Entry 8PFG (electron microscopy, 3.10 A resolution); this record covers chains J and A of the 9 polymer chains in the assembly.

== Chain J ==
Protein: DNA-directed RNA polymerase subunit beta'
From: Escherichia coli
Notes: EC 2.7.7.6
Reference sequence: P0A8T7 (RPOC_ECOLI); residues 2-1407 here = UniProt positions 2-1407
Sequence (1416 residues; each row starts with the number of its first residue):
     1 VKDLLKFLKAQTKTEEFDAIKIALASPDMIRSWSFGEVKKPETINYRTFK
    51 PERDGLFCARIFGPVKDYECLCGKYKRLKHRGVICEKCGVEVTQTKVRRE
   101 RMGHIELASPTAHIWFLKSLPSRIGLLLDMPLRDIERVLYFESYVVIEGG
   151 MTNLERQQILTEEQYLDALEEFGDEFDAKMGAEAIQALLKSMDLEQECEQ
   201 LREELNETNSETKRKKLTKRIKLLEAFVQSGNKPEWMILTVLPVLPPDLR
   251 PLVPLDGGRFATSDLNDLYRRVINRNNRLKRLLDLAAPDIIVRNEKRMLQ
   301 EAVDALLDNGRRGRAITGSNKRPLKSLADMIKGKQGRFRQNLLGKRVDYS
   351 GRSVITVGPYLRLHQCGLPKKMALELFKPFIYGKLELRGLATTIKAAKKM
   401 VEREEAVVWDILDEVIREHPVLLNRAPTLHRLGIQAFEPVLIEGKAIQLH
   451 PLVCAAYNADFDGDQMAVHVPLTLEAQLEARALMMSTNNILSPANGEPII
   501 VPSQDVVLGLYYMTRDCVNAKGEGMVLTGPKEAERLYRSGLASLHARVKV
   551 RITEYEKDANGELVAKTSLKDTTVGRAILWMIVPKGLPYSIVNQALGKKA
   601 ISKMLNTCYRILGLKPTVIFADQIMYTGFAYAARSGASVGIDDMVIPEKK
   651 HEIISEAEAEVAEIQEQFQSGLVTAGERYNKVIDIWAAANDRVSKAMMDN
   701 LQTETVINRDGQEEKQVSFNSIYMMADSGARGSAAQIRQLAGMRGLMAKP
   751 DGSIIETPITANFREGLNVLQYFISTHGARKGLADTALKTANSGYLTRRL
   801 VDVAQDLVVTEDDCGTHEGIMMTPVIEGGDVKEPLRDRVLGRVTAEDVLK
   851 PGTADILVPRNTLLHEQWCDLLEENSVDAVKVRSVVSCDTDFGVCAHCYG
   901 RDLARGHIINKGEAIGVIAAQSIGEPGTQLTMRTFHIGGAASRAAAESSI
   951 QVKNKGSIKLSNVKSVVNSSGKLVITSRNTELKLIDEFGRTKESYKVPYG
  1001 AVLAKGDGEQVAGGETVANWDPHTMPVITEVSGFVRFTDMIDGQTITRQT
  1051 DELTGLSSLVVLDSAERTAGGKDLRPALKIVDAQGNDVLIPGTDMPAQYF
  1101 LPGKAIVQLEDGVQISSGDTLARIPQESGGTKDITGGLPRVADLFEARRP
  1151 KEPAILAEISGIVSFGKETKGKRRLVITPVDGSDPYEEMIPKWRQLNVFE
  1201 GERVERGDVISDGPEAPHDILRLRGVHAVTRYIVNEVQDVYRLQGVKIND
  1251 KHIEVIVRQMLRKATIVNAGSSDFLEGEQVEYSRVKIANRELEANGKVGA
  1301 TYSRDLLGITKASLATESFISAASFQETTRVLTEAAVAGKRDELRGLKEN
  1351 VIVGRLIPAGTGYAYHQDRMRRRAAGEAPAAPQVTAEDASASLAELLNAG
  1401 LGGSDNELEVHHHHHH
Not modelled in the structure: 1-15, 68-92, 936-946, 1127-1133, 1376-1416
Sequence notes: expression tag (1, 1408-1416)
Bound ions: Mg2+: Asp460, Asp462, Asp464 (shared with 2 residues of chain R); Zn2+: Cys814, Cys888, Cys895, Cys898
UniProt features mapped onto this chain:
  - binding site (Zn(2+)): Cys70, Cys72, Cys85, Cys88, Cys814, Cys888, Cys895, Cys898
  - binding site (Mg(2+)): Asp460, Asp462, Asp464
  - modified residue: Lys983 (N6-acetyllysine)

== Chain A ==
Molecule: non-template DNA
Sequence (40 nucleotides; row label = number of the first residue in the row):
     1 CACCACCACGCGGGCGGTAGCGTGCTTTTTTCGATCTTCC

== Interface between chain J and chain A ==
Pairs across the interface (17; chain J residue first):
  Pro121(J) with DT30(A), phosphate contact
  Arg133(J) with DC32(A), salt bridge to the phosphate; DG33(A), salt bridge to the phosphate
  Arg270(J) with DG12(A), hydrogen bond to the base
  Arg271(J) with DG13(A), base contact
  Asn274(J) with DG12(A), base contact; DG13(A), base contact
  Arg275(J) with DG12(A), salt bridge to the phosphate; DG13(A), salt bridge to the phosphate
  Arg278(J) with DC11(A), salt bridge to the phosphate
  Arg314(J) with DG14(A), hydrogen bond to the base
  Arg1148(J) with DT27(A), hydrogen bond to the phosphate; DT28(A), salt bridge to the phosphate
  Lys1170(J) with DT35(A), phosphate contact; DC36(A), salt bridge to the phosphate; DT37(A), phosphate contact
  Lys1311(J) with DT29(A), phosphate contact
Other interface residues (no listed pair), chain J (14 interface residues in all): Leu120, Lys219, Arg1174
Other interface residues (no listed pair), chain A (14 interface residues in all): DT38

== Overview ==
The chain J/chain A interface involves 14 residues from each chain, with 3 hydrogen bonds and 7 salt bridges.
Polar contacts include Arg270(J)-DG12(A), Arg314(J)-DG14(A) and Arg1148(J)-DT27(A). Curated annotation
(UniProt) lists 8 Zn2+-binding residues and 3 Mg2+-binding residues on chain J.
Here chain J is DNA-directed RNA polymerase subunit beta' (Escherichia coli) and chain A is non-template DNA.
Entry 8PFG (autoinhibited RfaH bound to E. coli transcription complex paused at ops site (encounter complex),
not fully ...) was determined by electron microscopy together with 8PEN, 8PFJ, 8PH9, 8PHK, 8PIB, 8PID, 8PIL
and 8PIM from the same study.
